6CYI - chain A; structure by X-ray diffraction, 1.76 A resolution.

== Chain A ==
Name: Endoplasmin
Source organism: Canis lupus familiaris
UniProtKB: P41148 (ENPL_CANLF); numbering as in UniProt (aligned over 69-337)
Sequence (273 residues; row label = number of the first residue in the row):
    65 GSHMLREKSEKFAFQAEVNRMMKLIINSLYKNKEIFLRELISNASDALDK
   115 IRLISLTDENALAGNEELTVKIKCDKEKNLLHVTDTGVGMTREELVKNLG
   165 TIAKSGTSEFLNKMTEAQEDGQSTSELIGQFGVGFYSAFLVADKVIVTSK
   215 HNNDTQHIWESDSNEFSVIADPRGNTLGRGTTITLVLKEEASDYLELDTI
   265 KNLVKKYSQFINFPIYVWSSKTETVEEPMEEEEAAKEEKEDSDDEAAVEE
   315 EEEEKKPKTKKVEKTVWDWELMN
Disordered / not traced: 65-72, 289-324
Differences from the reference sequence: expression tag (65-68)
Small-molecule neighbours: NEOCA (N5O; 5'-N-(2-hydroxyl)ethyl carboxyamido adenosine): M85, N107, A108, A111, D149, V152, G153, M154, N162, L163, T171, G196, V197, F199, Y200, T245
UniProt features mapped onto this chain:
  - binding site (ATP): N107, D149, N162, F199
  - modified residue: K168 (N6-(2-hydroxyisobutyryl)lysine), S172 (Phosphoserine), T288 (Phosphothreonine), S306 (Phosphoserine)
  - glycosylation (N-linked (GlcNAc...) asparagine): N107, N217
  - mutagenesis: E103 (E103A: Loss of ATPase activity)
Reported in the primary citation:
  - binding site for NEOCA: M85, N162, L163, T171, G196, V197, F199, Y200

== Summary ==
Ligands of chain A: NEOCA. UniProt lists 4 ATP-binding residues and one mutagenesis site. The paper reports a
binding site for NEOCA at M85, N162 and L163 among others.
Chain A is Endoplasmin (Canis lupus familiaris); the structure, Grp94 N-domain bound to NEOCA, was determined
by X-ray diffraction together with 6D1X from the same study.
